Entry 8W8P (X-ray diffraction, 3.17 A resolution); this record covers chains A and C of the 9 polymer chains in the assembly.

== Chain A ==
Protein: DNA-directed RNA polymerase subunit alpha
Source organism: Thermus thermophilus HB8
Notes: EC 2.7.7.6
UniProt: Q5SHR6 (RPOA_THET8); residues 1-315 here = UniProt positions 1-315
Chain sequence (315 residues; row label = number of the first residue in the row):
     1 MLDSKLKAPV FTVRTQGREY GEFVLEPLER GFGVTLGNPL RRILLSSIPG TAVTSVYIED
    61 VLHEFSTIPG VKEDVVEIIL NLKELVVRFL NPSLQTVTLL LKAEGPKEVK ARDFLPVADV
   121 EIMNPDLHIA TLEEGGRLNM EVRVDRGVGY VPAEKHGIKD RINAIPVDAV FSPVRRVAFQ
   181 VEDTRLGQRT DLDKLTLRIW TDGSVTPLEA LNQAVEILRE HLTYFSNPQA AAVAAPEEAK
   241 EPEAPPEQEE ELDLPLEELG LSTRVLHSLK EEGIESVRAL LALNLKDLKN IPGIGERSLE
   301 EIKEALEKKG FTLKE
Unresolved in the structure: 1-3, 235-315

== Chain C ==
Protein: DNA-directed RNA polymerase subunit beta
Source organism: Thermus thermophilus HB8
Notes: EC 2.7.7.6
UniProt: Q8RQE9 (RPOB_THET8); residue numbers follow UniProt; this construct covers 1-1119
Chain sequence (1119 residues; numbered 1 to 1119; the number before each row is that of its first residue):
     1 MEIKRFGRIR EVIPLPPLTE IQVESYRRAL QADVPPEKRE NVGIQAAFRE TFPIEEEDKG
    61 KGGLVLDFLE YRLGEPPFPQ DECREKDLTY QAPLYARLQL IHKDTGLIKE DEVFLGHIPL
   121 MTEDGSFIIN GADRVIVSQI HRSPGVYFTP DPARPGRYIA SIIPLPKRGP WIDLEVEPNG
   181 VVSMKVNKRK FPLVLLLRVL GYDQETLARE LGAYGELVQG LMDESVFAMR PEEALIRLFT
   241 LLRPGDPPKR DKAVAYVYGL IADPRRYDLG EAGRYKAEEK LGIRLSGRTL ARFEDGEFKD
   301 EVFLPTLRYL FALTAGVPGH EVDDIDHLGN RRIRTVGELM TDQFRVGLAR LARGVRERML
   361 MGSEDSLTPA KLVNSRPLEA AIREFFSRSQ LSQFKDETNP LSSLRHKRRI SALGPGGLTR
   421 ERAGFDVRDV HRTHYGRICP VETPEGANIG LITSLAAYAR VDELGFIRTP YRRVVGGVVT
   481 DEVVYMTATE EDRYTIAQAN TPLEGNRIAA ERVVARRKGE PVIVSPEEVE FMDVSPKQVF
   541 SVNTNLIPFL EHDDANRALM GSNMQTQAVP LIRAQAPVVM TGLEERVVRD SLAALYAEED
   601 GEVAKVDGNR IVVRYEDGRL VEYPLRRFYR SNQGTALDQR PRVVVGQRVR KGDLLADGPA
   661 SENGFLALGQ NVLVAIMPFD GYNFEDAIVI SEELLKRDFY TSIHIERYEI EARDTKLGPE
   721 RITRDIPHLS EAALRDLDEE GVVRIGAEVK PGDILVGRTS FKGESEPTPE ERLLRSIFGE
   781 KARDVKDTSL RVPPGEGGIV VRTVRLRRGD PGVELKPGVR EVVRVYVAQK RKLQVGDKLA
   841 NRHGNKGVVA KILPVEDMPH LPDGTPVDVI LNPLGVPSRM NLGQILETHL GLAGYFLGQR
   901 YISPIFDGAK EPEIKELLAQ AFEVYFGKRK GEGFGVDKRE VEVLRRAEKL GLVTPGKTPE
   961 EQLKELFLQG KVVLYDGRTG EPIEGPIVVG QMFIMKLYHM VEDKMHARST GPYSLITQQP
  1021 LGGKAQFGGQ RFGEMEVWAL EAYGAAHTLQ EMLTLKSDDI EGRNAAYEAI IKGEDVPEPS
  1081 VPESFRVLVK ELQALALDVQ TLDEKDNPVD IFEGLASKR
Unresolved in the structure: 57-62, 1119
Residues lining bound ligands: CMPcPP (2TM; 5'-O-[(S)-hydroxy{[(S)-hydroxy(phosphonooxy)phosphoryl]methyl}phosphoryl]cytidine): Arg557, Ser878, Arg879

== How chain A and chain C interact ==
Pairs across the interface (82):
  Glu22(A) - Phe934(C)
  Val34(A) - Thr979(C)
  Val34(A) - Gly980(C)
  Asn38(A) - Gly977(C)  hydrogen bond (side chain-backbone)
  Asn38(A) - Arg978(C)  hydrogen bond (side chain-backbone)
  Asn38(A) - Thr979(C)  hydrogen bond (side chain-backbone)
  Asn38(A) - Gly980(C)  hydrogen bond (side chain-backbone)
  Arg41(A) - His860(C)  hydrogen bond
  Arg41(A) - Gly864(C)  hydrogen bond (side chain-backbone)
  Arg42(A) - Glu856(C)  hydrogen bond (side chain-backbone)
  Arg42(A) - Asp857(C)  salt bridge
  Arg42(A) - Gly977(C)  hydrogen bond (side chain-backbone)
  Arg42(A) - Arg978(C)
  Leu45(A) - Val855(C)  hydrophobic
  Ser46(A) - Glu856(C)  hydrogen bond
  Leu62(A) - Ile745(C)
  Leu62(A) - Gly746(C)
  His63(A) - Ile745(C)
  His63(A) - Gly746(C)
  His63(A) - Ile799(C)
  His63(A) - Val800(C)
  His63(A) - Val801(C)
  Glu64(A) - Lys830(C)  salt bridge
  Phe65(A) - Phe628(C)
  Phe65(A) - Ile703(C)  hydrophobic
  Phe65(A) - Val801(C)  hydrophobic
  Phe65(A) - Lys830(C)
  Ser66(A) - Phe628(C)
  Thr67(A) - Gly608(C)
  Thr67(A) - Asn609(C)  hydrogen bond
  Ile68(A) - Asp607(C)
  Pro69(A) - Asp607(C)
  Gly70(A) - Asp607(C)  hydrogen bond (backbone-side chain)
  Val71(A) - Asp607(C)  hydrogen bond (backbone-side chain)
  Val71(A) - Gly608(C)  hydrogen bond (backbone-backbone)
  Lys72(A) - Gly608(C)
  Lys72(A) - Pro641(C)
  Lys72(A) - Arg642(C)
  Lys72(A) - Val643(C)  hydrogen bond (side chain-backbone)
  Lys72(A) - Val644(C)
  Asp74(A) - Arg627(C)  salt bridge
  Leu80(A) - Arg573(C)
  Leu80(A) - Asp698(C)
  Lys83(A) - Lys696(C)  hydrogen bond (side chain-backbone)
  Lys83(A) - Asp698(C)  salt bridge
  Thr131(A) - Val644(C)
  Glu133(A) - Lys605(C)
  Glu133(A) - Val606(C)  hydrogen bond (side chain-backbone)
  Glu133(A) - Asp607(C)
  Glu133(A) - Arg610(C)  salt bridge
  Tyr150(A) - Glu692(C)
  Tyr150(A) - Leu695(C)  hydrogen bond (side chain-backbone)
  Tyr150(A) - Lys696(C)
  Tyr150(A) - Lys832(C)
  Glu154(A) - Lys832(C)  salt bridge
  Ile162(A) - Arg744(C)
  Asp168(A) - Asp698(C)
  Asp168(A) - Lys832(C)  salt bridge
  Arg176(A) - Asp863(C)  hydrogen bond (side chain-backbone)
  Arg176(A) - Gly864(C)
  Arg176(A) - Thr865(C)
  Val177(A) - Gly864(C)
  Ala178(A) - Pro862(C)
  Ala178(A) - Asp863(C)
  Ala178(A) - Gly864(C)
  Phe179(A) - Arg939(C)  hydrogen bond (backbone-side chain)
  Gln180(A) - Arg929(C)  hydrogen bond
  Gln180(A) - Phe934(C)
  Gln180(A) - Gly935(C)  hydrogen bond (side chain-backbone)
  Gln180(A) - Asp937(C)
  Val181(A) - Asp937(C)  hydrogen bond (backbone-side chain)
  Val181(A) - Lys938(C)  hydrogen bond (backbone-backbone)
  Val181(A) - Arg939(C)
  Glu182(A) - Phe934(C)
  Glu182(A) - Gly935(C)  hydrogen bond (side chain-backbone)
  Asp183(A) - Lys938(C)
  Asp191(A) - Lys938(C)  salt bridge
  Leu192(A) - Lys938(C)
  Asp193(A) - Lys938(C)  salt bridge
  Thr196(A) - Phe934(C)
  Arg198(A) - Glu932(C)  salt bridge
  Arg198(A) - Phe934(C)
Also at the interface, not in a pair above, chain A (44 interface residues in all): Val76, Lys159, Asn163, Trp200
Also at the interface, not in a pair above, chain C (50 interface residues in all): Arg640, Val645, Ala828, Gln829, Asp976

== In short ==
Chain A and chain C form an interface of 44 and 50 residues respectively, with 24 hydrogen bonds and 10 salt
bridges. Among the polar pairs are Arg42(A)-Asp857(C), Glu64(A)-Lys830(C) and Asp74(A)-Arg627(C). Chain C
binds CMPcPP.
Chain A is DNA-directed RNA polymerase subunit alpha and chain C is DNA-directed RNA polymerase subunit beta,
both from Thermus thermophilus HB8; the structure, Thermus thermophilus initiation transcription complex
containing CMPcPP in the post-translocated state, was determined by X-ray diffraction, deposited together with
8W8N and 8W8O.
